Entry 7M7M (X-ray diffraction, 1.46 A resolution); this record covers chains A and P of the 3 polymer chains in the assembly.

[Chain A]
Protein: DNA polymerase eta
From: Homo sapiens
Notes: EC 2.7.7.7
Reference sequence: Q9Y253 (POLH_HUMAN); residues 1-432 here = UniProt positions 1-432
Amino-acid sequence (435 residues; row label = number of the first residue in the row; numbers below 1 keep their minus sign (Gly-2 is residue -2)):
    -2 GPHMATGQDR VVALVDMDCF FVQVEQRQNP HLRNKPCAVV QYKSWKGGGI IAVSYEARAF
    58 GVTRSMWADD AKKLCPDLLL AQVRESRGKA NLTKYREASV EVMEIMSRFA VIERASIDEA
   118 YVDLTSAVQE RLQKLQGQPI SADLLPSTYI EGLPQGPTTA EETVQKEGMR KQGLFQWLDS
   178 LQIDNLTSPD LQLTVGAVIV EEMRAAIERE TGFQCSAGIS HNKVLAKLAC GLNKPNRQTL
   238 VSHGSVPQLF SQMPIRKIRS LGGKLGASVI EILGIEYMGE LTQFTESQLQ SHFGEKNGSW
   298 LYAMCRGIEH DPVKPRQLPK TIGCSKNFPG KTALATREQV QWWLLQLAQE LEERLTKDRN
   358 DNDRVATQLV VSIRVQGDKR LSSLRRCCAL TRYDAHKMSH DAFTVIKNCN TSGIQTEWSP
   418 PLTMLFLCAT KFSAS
Disordered / not traced: 154-161, 411-412
Differences from the reference sequence: expression tag (-2 to 0)
Metal / ion sites: Mg2+ site 1: Asp13, Met14, Asp115 (together with DZ4); Mg2+ site 2: Asp13, Asp115, Glu116 (together with DZ4) (shared with A9(P) of chain P)
Ligand contacts:
  - DZ4 (2'-deoxy-5'-O-[(R)-hydroxy{[(R)-hydroxy(phosphonooxy)phosphoryl]amino}phosphoryl]adenosine), molecule 1: Asp13, Met14, Asp15, Cys16, Phe17, Phe18, Ile48, Ala49, Tyr52, Arg55, Arg61, Ile114, Asp115, Glu116, Lys231
  - DZ4, molecule 2: Ser257, Leu262, Lys293, Asn294, Trp297
UniProt features mapped onto this chain:
  - binding site (Mg(2+)): Asp13, Met14, Asp115, Glu116
  - binding site (Mn(2+)): Asp13, Met14, Asp115, Glu116
  - binding site (a 2'-deoxyribonucleoside 5'-triphosphate): Arg61
  - natural variant: Val37 (deletion: In XPV), Leu75 (deletion: In XPV), Arg93 (R93P: In XPV), Arg111 (R111H: In XPV), Thr122 (T122P: In XPV), Gly153 (G153D: In a breast cancer sample), Thr191 (T191P: In XPV), Gly263 (G263V: In XPV), Val266 (V266D: In XPV), Gly295 (G295R: In XPV), Arg361 (R361S: In XPV)
  - mutagenesis: Tyr52 (Y52A/F: Reduces DNA polymerase activity; Y52E: Reduces DNA polymerase activity. Increases fidelity of replication and reduces translesion bypass), Arg61 (R61A: Reduces enzymatic activity by two-thirds), Ser62 (S62G: Increased DNA polymerase activity and translesion bypass compared to wild-type), Ala68 (A68S/V: Severe reduction in thymine dimer translesion bypass), Asn324 to Pro326 (Reduces binding to chromatin and to monoubiquitinated PCNA. Abolishes binding to monoubiquitinated PCNA; when associated with 705-E--H-713 Del)

[Chain P]
Molecule: 8-nt DNA/RNA hybrid strand
Sequence (8 nucleotides; numbered 2 to 9; the number before each row is that of its first residue):
     2 AGCGTCAA
Metal / ion sites: Mg2+: A9 (together with DZ4) (shared with Asp13(A), Asp115(A), Glu116(A) of chain A)

[Chain A / chain P interface]
Contacting residue pairs - 25 pairs, chain A then chain P:
  Ser113(A) with A9(P), hydrogen bond to the phosphate
  Ile114(A) with A9(P), sugar contact
  Asp115(A) with A9(P), phosphate contact
  Glu116(A) with A9(P), phosphate contact
  Lys224(A) with A9(P), salt bridge to the phosphate
  Ile255(A) with DA8(P), phosphate contact
  Arg256(A) with DA8(P), phosphate contact
  Ser257(A) with DC7(P), phosphate contact; DA8(P), hydrogen bond to the phosphate
  Leu258(A) with DA8(P), hydrogen bond to the phosphate
  Gly259(A) with DA8(P), hydrogen bond to the phosphate
  Gly260(A) with DC7(P), phosphate contact; DA8(P), phosphate contact
  Lys261(A) with DT6(P), salt bridge to the phosphate; DC7(P), hydrogen bond to the phosphate
  Leu262(A) with DC7(P), hydrogen bond to the phosphate
  Arg377(A) with DC4(P), salt bridge to the phosphate; DG5(P), salt bridge to the phosphate
  Leu381(A) with DC4(P), phosphate contact
  Arg382(A) with DG3(P), sugar contact; DC4(P), hydrogen bond to the phosphate; DG5(P), hydrogen bond to the base
  Arg383(A) with DG3(P), phosphate contact
  Cys384(A) with DA2(P), phosphate contact; DG3(P), hydrogen bond to the phosphate
Other interface residues (no listed pair), chain A (20 interface residues in all): Asp13, Gln365

[Overview]
20 residues of chain A face 8 of chain P across their interface, with 9 hydrogen bonds and 4 salt bridges.
Polar contacts include Arg382(A)-DG5(P), Ser113(A)-A9(P) and Ser257(A)-DA8(P). Ligands of chain A: compound
DZ4.
Chain A is DNA polymerase eta (Homo sapiens) and chain P is an 8-nt DNA/RNA hybrid strand; the structure,
Human DNA Pol eta with rA-ended primer and dAMPNPP, was determined by X-ray diffraction, deposited together
with 7M7L, 7M7N, 7M7O, 7M7P, 7M7Q, 7M7R and 19 further entries.
